PDB entry 7P8S | X-ray diffraction, 1.90 A resolution | chain A

# Chain A
Molecule: Leucotoxin LukEv
Source organism: Staphylococcus aureus
UniProt: Q2FXB0 (LUKEV_STAA8); residues 12-311 here correspond to UniProt positions 7-306 (UniProt number = residue number - 5)
Amino-acid sequence (308 residues; each row starts with the number of its first residue):
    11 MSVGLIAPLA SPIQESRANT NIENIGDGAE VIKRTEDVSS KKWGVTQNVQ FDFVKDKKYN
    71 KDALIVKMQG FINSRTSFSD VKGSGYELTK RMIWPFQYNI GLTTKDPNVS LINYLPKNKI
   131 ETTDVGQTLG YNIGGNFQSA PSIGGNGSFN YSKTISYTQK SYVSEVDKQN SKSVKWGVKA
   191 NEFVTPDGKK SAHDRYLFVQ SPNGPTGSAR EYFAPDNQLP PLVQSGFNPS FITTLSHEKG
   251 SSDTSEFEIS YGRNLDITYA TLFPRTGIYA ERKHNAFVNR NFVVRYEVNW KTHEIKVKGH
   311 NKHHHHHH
Disordered / not traced: 11, 24-30, 312-318
Construct notes: initiating methionine (11); expression tag (312-318)
Residues lining bound ligands: N-(2-acetamido)iminodiacetic acid (MHA; (carbamoylmethyl-carboxymethyl-amino)-acetic acid): A286, F287, V288, N289, R290
Reported in the primary citation:
  - conformationally variable residues (order/disorder transition): S12 to I23

# Summary
Bound to chain A: N-(2-acetamido)iminodiacetic acid. The paper reports conformational variability at S12.
Chain A is Leucotoxin LukEv (Staphylococcus aureus); the structure, Crystal Structure of leukotoxin LukE from
Staphylococcus aureus at 1.9 Angstrom resolution, was determined by X-ray diffraction, deposited together with
7P8T, 7P8U, 7P8X and 7P93.
